7JW0 - chains A and E of the 9 polymer chains in the assembly; structure by electron microscopy, 4.30 A resolution (low resolution: residue-level contacts below are approximate; hydrogen-bond / salt-bridge calls are withheld).

== Chain A (and E) ==
Molecule: Spike glycoprotein
Source organism: Severe acute respiratory syndrome coronavirus 2
Notes: chain E of this document is another copy of the same molecule, construct and numbering; everything in this record applies to it too
UniProtKB: P0DTC2 (SPIKE_SARS2); residues 14-1211 here = UniProt positions 14-1211
Amino-acid sequence (1281 residues; row label = number of the first residue in the row; numbers below 1 keep their minus sign (Met-18 is residue -18)):
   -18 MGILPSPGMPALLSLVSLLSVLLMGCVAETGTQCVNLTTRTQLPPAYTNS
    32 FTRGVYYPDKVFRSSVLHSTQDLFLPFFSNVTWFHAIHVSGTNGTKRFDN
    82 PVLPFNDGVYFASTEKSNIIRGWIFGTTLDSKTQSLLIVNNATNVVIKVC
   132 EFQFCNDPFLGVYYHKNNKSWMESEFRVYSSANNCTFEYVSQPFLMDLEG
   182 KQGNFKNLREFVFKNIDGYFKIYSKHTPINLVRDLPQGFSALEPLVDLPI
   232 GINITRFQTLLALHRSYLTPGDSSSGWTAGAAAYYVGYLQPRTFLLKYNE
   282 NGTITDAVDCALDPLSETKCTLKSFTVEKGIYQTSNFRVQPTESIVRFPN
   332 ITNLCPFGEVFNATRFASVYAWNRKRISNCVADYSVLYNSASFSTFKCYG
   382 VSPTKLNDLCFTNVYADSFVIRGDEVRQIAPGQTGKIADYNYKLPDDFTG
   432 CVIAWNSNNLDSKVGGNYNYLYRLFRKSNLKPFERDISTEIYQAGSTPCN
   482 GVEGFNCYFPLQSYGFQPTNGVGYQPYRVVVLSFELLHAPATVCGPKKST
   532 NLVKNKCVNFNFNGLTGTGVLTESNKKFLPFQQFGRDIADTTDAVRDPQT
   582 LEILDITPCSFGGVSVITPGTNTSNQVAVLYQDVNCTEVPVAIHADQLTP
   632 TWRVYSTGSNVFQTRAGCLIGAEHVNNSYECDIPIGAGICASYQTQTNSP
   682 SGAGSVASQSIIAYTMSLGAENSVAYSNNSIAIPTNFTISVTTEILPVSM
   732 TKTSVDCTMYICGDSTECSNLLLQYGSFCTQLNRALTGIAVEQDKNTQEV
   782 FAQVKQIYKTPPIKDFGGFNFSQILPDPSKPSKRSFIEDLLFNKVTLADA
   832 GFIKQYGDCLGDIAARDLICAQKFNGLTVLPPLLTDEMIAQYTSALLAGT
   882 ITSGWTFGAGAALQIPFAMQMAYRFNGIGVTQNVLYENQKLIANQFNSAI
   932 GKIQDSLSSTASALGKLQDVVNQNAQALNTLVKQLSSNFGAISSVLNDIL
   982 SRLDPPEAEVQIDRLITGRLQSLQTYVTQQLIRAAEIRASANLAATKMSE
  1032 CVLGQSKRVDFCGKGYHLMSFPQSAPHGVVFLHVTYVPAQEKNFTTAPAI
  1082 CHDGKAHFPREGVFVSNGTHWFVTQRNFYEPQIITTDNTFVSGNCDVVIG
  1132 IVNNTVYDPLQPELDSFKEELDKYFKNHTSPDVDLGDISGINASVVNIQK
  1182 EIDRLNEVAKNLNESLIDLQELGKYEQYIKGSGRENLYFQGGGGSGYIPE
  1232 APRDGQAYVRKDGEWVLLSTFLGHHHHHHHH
Unresolved in the structure: -18 to 14, 67-80, 141-152, 172-186, 243-263, 445-446, 621-640, 677-688, 812, 827-855, 1148-1262
Disulfides: Cys15-Cys136, Cys131-Cys166, Cys291-Cys301, Cys336-Cys361, Cys379-Cys432, Cys391-Cys525, Cys480-Cys488, Cys538-Cys590, Cys617-Cys649, Cys662-Cys671, Cys738-Cys760, Cys743-Cys749, Cys1032-Cys1043, Cys1082-Cys1126
Covalently attached groups: N-acetylglucosamine (NAG) linked to Asn17, Asn61, Asn122, Asn165, Asn234, Asn282, Asn331, Asn343, Asn603, Asn616, Asn657, Asn709, Asn717, Asn801, Asn1074, Asn1098, Asn1134
Sequence notes: expression tag (-18 to 13, 1212-1262); conflict Ser682 (Arg in P0DTC2), Gly683 (Arg in P0DTC2), Gly685 (Arg in P0DTC2), Pro986 (Lys in P0DTC2), Pro987 (Val in P0DTC2)
UniProt features mapped onto this chain:
  - region: Asn280 to Cys301 (Putative superantigen), Arg403 to Asp405 (Integrin-binding motif), Asn448 to Phe456 (Immunodominant HLA epitope recognized by the CD8+), Pro681, Ala684 (Putative superantigen), Ser816 to Tyr837 (Fusion peptide 1), Lys835 to Phe855 (Fusion peptide 2), Asp1163 to Glu1202 (Heptad repeat 2)
  - site: Arg815, Ser816 (Cleavage)
  - glycosylation: Asn17 (N-linked (GlcNAc...) (complex) asparagine), Asn61 (N-linked (GlcNAc...) (hybrid) asparagine), Asn74 (N-linked (GlcNAc...) (complex) asparagine), Asn122 (N-linked (GlcNAc...) (hybrid) asparagine), Asn149 (N-linked (GlcNAc...) (complex) asparagine), Asn165 (N-linked (GlcNAc...) (complex) asparagine), Asn234 (N-linked (GlcNAc...) (high mannose) asparagine), Asn282 (N-linked (GlcNAc...) (complex) asparagine), Thr323 (O-linked (GalNAc) threonine), Ser325 (O-linked (HexNAc...) serine), Asn331 (N-linked (GlcNAc...) (complex) asparagine), Asn343 (N-linked (GlcNAc...) (complex) asparagine), Asn603 (N-linked (GlcNAc...) (hybrid) asparagine), Asn616 (N-linked (GlcNAc...) (complex) asparagine), Asn657 (N-linked (GlcNAc...) (complex) asparagine), Thr676 (O-linked (GlcNAc...) threonine), Thr678 (O-linked (GlcNAc...) threonine), Asn709 (N-linked (GlcNAc...) (high mannose) asparagine), Asn717 (N-linked (GlcNAc...) (hybrid) asparagine), Asn801 (N-linked (GlcNAc...) (hybrid) asparagine) and 6 more in UniProt
  - natural variant: Leu18 (L18F: In strain: Beta/B.1.351, Gamma/P.1 and 1 more), Thr19 (T19I: In strain: Omicron/BQ.1.1, Omicron/XBB.1.5 and 1 more; T19R: In strain: Delta/B.1.617.2, Omicron/BA.2 and 4 more), Thr20 (T20N: In strain: Gamma/P.1), Leu24 to Ala27 (sequence variant, change not given here; In strain: Omicron/BA.2, Omicron/BA.2.12.1 and 6 more), Pro26 (P26S: In strain: Gamma/P.1), Gln52 (Q52H: In strain: Omicron/EG.5.1), Ala67 (A67V: In strain: Eta/B.1.525, Omicron/BA.1), His69 to Val70 (deletion: In strain: Alpha/B.1.1.7, Eta/B.1.525 and 5 more), Gly75 (G75V: In strain: Lambda/C.37), Thr76 (T76I: In strain: Lambda/C.37), Asp80 (D80A: In strain: Beta/B.1.351), Val83 (V83A: In strain: Omicron/XBB.1.5, Omicron/EG.5.1), 80 further natural variant entries in UniProt
  - mutagenesis: His69 to Val70 (Increased incorporation of cleaved spike into virions), Asn121 (N121Q: Partial loss of biliverdin affinity), Arg190 (R190K: Partial loss of biliverdin affinity), Asn234 (N234Q: Increased resistance to neutralizing antibodies), Asn331 (N331Q: Reduced viral infectivity), Asn343 (N343Q: Reduced viral infectivity), Leu452 (L452R: Increased resistance to neutralizing antibodies. Decreases HLA binding to NF9 epitope. Increased binding affinity to human ACE2), Tyr453 (Y453F: Decreased HLA binding to NF9 epitope. Increased binding affinity to human ACE2), Ala475 (A475V: Increased resistance to neutralizing antibodies), Val483 (V483A: Increased resistance to neutralizing antibodies), Glu484 (E484D: Increased replication in human TMEM106B overexpressing cells), Phe490 (F490L: Increased resistance to neutralizing antibodies and human covalescent sera neutralization), 12 further mutagenesis entries in UniProt

== Chain A / chain E interface ==
Pairs across the interface - 75 pairs, chain A then chain E:
  Tyr38(A) with Phe562(E)
  Asp40(A) with Phe562(E)
  Lys41(A) with Phe562(E); Gln563(E); Gln564(E); Phe565(E)
  Val42(A) with Gln563(E); Phe565(E)
  Phe43(A) with Phe559(E); Gln563(E); Phe565(E); Gly566(E); Arg567(E)
  Glu224(A) with Phe562(E)
  Pro225(A) with Phe562(E)
  Pro230(A) with Pro521(E)
  Gly232(A) with Ala520(E)
  Asn282(A) with Lys558(E)
  Gln755(A) with Ser968(E); Asn969(E); Phe970(E)
  Tyr756(A) with Phe970(E)
  Gly757(A) with Ser968(E)
  Phe759(A) with Phe970(E)
  Lys786(A) with Gly700(E)
  Gln787(A) with Ala701(E)
  Ile788(A) with Ala701(E); Glu702(E); Asn703(E)
  Tyr789(A) with Asn703(E); Ser704(E)
  Lys790(A) with Asn703(E)
  Asp796(A) with Tyr707(E)
  Phe797(A) with Tyr707(E)
  Gly857(A) with Phe592(E)
  Leu858(A) with Phe592(E)
  Pro862(A) with Ala647(E); Ala668(E)
  Pro863(A) with Gly667(E); Ala668(E)
  Leu864(A) with Gly669(E); Met697(E)
  Tyr873(A) with Leu699(E)
  Thr883(A) with Tyr707(E)
  Trp886(A) with Tyr1047(E)
  Ala890(A) with Gly1046(E); Tyr1047(E)
  Leu894(A) with Ala713(E)
  Gln895(A) with Ala706(E); Ser711(E); Ile712(E); Ala713(E)
  Ile896(A) with Tyr707(E); Ser711(E)
  Pro897(A) with Tyr707(E); Asn709(E); Ser711(E); Thr1077(E)
  Phe898(A) with Tyr707(E)
  Met900(A) with Ala1078(E); Pro1079(E)
  Tyr904(A) with Gly1093(E); Val1094(E)
  Asn914(A) with Phe1089(E); Phe1121(E); Ser1123(E)
  Tyr917(A) with Pro1079(E); Phe1089(E); Val1128(E)
  Gln920(A) with Ile1130(E)
  Gln1002(A) with Gln1002(E)
  Leu1012(A) with Gln1010(E)
  Ser1030(A) with Val1040(E); Asp1041(E)
  Arg1039(A) with Arg1039(E)
Interface residues without a listed pair, chain A (56 interface residues in all): Arg44, Thr167, Gly199, Ile231, Arg765, Ala766, Thr768, Pro792, Ala892, Arg1019, Thr1027, Leu1034
Interface residues without a listed pair, chain E (62 interface residues in all): Gln314, Ser359, Tyr396, Val705, Asn710, Gln957, Thr961, Gly971, Gly999, Ser1003, Glu1017, Lys1045, Glu1072, Arg1107

== Summary ==
56 residues of chain A face 62 of chain E across their interface. Covalently linked N-acetylglucosamine: at
Asn17(A), Asn61(A), Asn122(A), Asn165(A), Asn234(A) and Asn282(A) and 11 more. UniProt lists 24 mutagenesis
sites on chain A.
Both chains are Spike glycoprotein (Severe acute respiratory syndrome coronavirus 2). Entry 7JW0 (SARS-CoV-2
spike in complex with the S304 neutralizing antibody Fab fragment) was determined by electron microscopy
together with 7JV2, 7JV4, 7JV6 and 7JXC from the same study.
